5A48 - chains A and B; structure by X-ray diffraction, 2.35 A resolution.

Chain A (and B):
Name: Maternal effect protein oskar
From: Drosophila melanogaster
Notes: fragment: lotus domain, residues 139-240; chain B of this document is another copy of the same molecule, construct and numbering; everything in this record applies to it too
UniProt: P25158 (OSKA_DROME); residue numbers follow UniProt; this construct covers 139-240
Amino-acid sequence (104 residues; each row starts with the number of its first residue):
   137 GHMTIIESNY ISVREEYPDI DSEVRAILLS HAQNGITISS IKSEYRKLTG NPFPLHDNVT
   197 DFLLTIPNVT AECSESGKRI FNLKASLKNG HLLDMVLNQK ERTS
Unresolved in the structure: 137, 222-240 (chain B: 137, 234-240)
Differences from the reference sequence: expression tag (137-138)
What the authors report for this chain:
  - self-association interface (contacts with another copy of this molecule); pairs are residue here / residue on that copy: Asp197-Arg215 (hydrogen bond), Leu200-Leu200 (hydrophobic contact)

Interface between chain A and chain B:
Pairs across the interface (36):
  Asn194(A) - Asn194(B)  hydrogen bond
  Thr196(A) - Leu200(B)
  Asp197(A) - Arg215(B)  salt bridge
  Leu200(A) - Thr196(B)
  Leu200(A) - Cys209(B)  hydrogen bond (backbone-side chain)
  Leu200(A) - Arg215(B)
  Thr201(A) - Cys209(B)
  Thr201(A) - Arg215(B)
  Ile202(A) - Cys209(B)
  Pro203(A) - Cys209(B)
  Pro203(A) - Glu211(B)
  Asn204(A) - Cys209(B)  hydrogen bond (backbone-backbone)
  Asn204(A) - Glu211(B)  hydrogen bond
  Val205(A) - Glu208(B)
  Val205(A) - Cys209(B)  hydrogen bond (backbone-backbone)
  Thr206(A) - Ala207(B)
  Thr206(A) - Glu208(B)
  Ala207(A) - Leu200(B)  hydrophobic
  Ala207(A) - Val205(B)
  Ala207(A) - Thr206(B)
  Ala207(A) - Ala207(B)  hydrogen bond (backbone-backbone)
  Glu208(A) - Val205(B)
  Glu208(A) - Thr206(B)
  Glu208(A) - Lys220(B)  salt bridge
  Cys209(A) - Leu200(B)  hydrogen bond (side chain-backbone)
  Cys209(A) - Thr201(B)
  Cys209(A) - Ile202(B)
  Cys209(A) - Pro203(B)
  Cys209(A) - Asn204(B)  hydrogen bond (backbone-backbone)
  Cys209(A) - Val205(B)  hydrogen bond (backbone-backbone)
  Ser210(A) - Pro203(B)
  Glu211(A) - Asn204(B)
  Glu211(A) - Ser222(B)  hydrogen bond
  Arg215(A) - Asp197(B)  salt bridge
  Arg215(A) - Leu200(B)  hydrogen bond (side chain-backbone)
  Arg215(A) - Thr201(B)
Also at the interface, not in a pair above, chain A (17 interface residues in all): Lys220
Also at the interface, not in a pair above, chain B (20 interface residues in all): Ser210, Leu223, Lys224

In short:
The interface between chain A and chain B involves 17 residues on one side and 20 on the other, with 11
hydrogen bonds and 3 salt bridges. Polar pairs include Asp197(A)-Arg215(B), Glu208(A)-Lys220(B) and
Asn194(A)-Asn194(B). The paper reports a self-association interface involving Asp197(A), Leu200(A) and
Arg215(A).
Chain A and chain B are both Maternal effect protein oskar (Drosophila melanogaster); the structure, Crystal
structure of the LOTUS domain (aa 139-240) of Drosophila Oskar in P65, was determined by X-ray diffraction
together with 5A4A from the same study.
